8CK5 - chains A and B; structure by X-ray diffraction, 2.10 A resolution.

== Chain A ==
Name: Vitamin D3 receptor A
Organism: Danio rerio
UniProt: Q9PTN2 (VDRA_DANRE); residues 156-453 here = UniProt positions 156-453
Sequence (302 residues; each row starts with the number of its first residue):
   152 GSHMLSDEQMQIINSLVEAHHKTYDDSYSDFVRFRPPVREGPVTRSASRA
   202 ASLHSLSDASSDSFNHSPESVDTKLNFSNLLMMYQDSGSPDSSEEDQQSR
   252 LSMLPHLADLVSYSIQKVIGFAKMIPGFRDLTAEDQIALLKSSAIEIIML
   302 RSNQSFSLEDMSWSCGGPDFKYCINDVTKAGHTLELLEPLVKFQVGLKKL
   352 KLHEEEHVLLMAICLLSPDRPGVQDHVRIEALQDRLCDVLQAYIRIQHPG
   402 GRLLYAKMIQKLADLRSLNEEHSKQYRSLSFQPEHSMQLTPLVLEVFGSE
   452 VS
Not modelled in the structure: 152-153, 191-250, 453
Differences from the reference sequence: expression tag (152-155)
Ligand contacts: 25-nitro derivative of 1,25D3 (UYO; (1R,3S,5Z)-5-[(2E)-2-[(1R,3aS,7aR)-7a-methyl-1-[(2R)-6-methyl-6-nitro-heptan-2-yl]-2,3,3a,5,6,7-hexahydro-1H-inden-4-ylidene]ethylidene]-4-methylidene-cyclohexane-1,3-diol): Y175, Y179, F182, L255, L258, A259, L261, V262, S265, I296, I299, M300, R302, S303, S306, W314, C316, Y323, V328, A331, H333, L337, L341, H423, Y427, L430, L440, V444, F448
UniProt features mapped onto this chain:
  - region: K274 to K292 (Interaction with coactivator LXXLL motif)
  - motif: P442 to S450 (9aaTAD)
  - binding site (calcitriol): Y175, S265, R302, S306, H333, H423
From the paper describing this entry:
  - binding site for 25-nitro derivative of 1,25D3: H333, H423

== Chain B ==
Name: Nuclear receptor coactivator 1
Notes: EC 2.3.1.48
UniProt: Q15788 (NCOA1_HUMAN); numbering as in UniProt (aligned over 686-700)
Sequence (15 residues; row label = number of the first residue in the row):
   686 RHKILHRLLQEGSPS
Not modelled in the structure: 696-700
UniProt features mapped onto this chain:
  - motif: L690 to L694 (LXXLL motif 4)
  - modified residue: S698 (Phosphoserine)
  - mutagenesis: L693 to L694 (Slightly affects interactions with steroid receptors. Abolishes interactions with steroid receptors; when associated with A-636; A-637; A-752 and A-753)

== Chain A / chain B interface ==
Residue-residue contacts (24; chain A residue first):
  I270(A) with L690(B), hydrophobic; L693(B), hydrophobic
  K274(A) with L693(B), hydrogen bond (side chain-backbone); L694(B); Q695(B)
  R280(A) with Q695(B), hydrogen bond
  Q287(A) with L694(B)
  I288(A) with H687(B); L690(B), hydrophobic; H691(B); L694(B), hydrophobic
  L291(A) with L694(B), hydrophobic
  K292(A) with H687(B)
  P442(A) with I689(B)
  L443(A) with I689(B)
  E446(A) with H687(B); K688(B), hydrogen bond (side chain-backbone); I689(B), hydrogen bond (side chain-backbone); L690(B), hydrogen bond (side chain-backbone)
  V447(A) with L690(B), hydrophobic
  E451(A) with R686(B); H687(B)
  V452(A) with R686(B); H687(B)
Interface residues without a listed pair, chain A (16 interface residues in all): Q267, F279, A284

== Summary ==
The interface between chain A and chain B involves 16 residues on one side and 9 on the other, with 5 hydrogen
bonds. Among the polar pairs are K274(A)-L693(B), R280(A)-Q695(B) and E446(A)-K688(B). Bound to chain A:
25-nitro derivative of 1,25D3. The paper reports a binding site for 25-nitro derivative of 1,25D3 at H333(A)
and H423(A).
Chain A is Vitamin D3 receptor A (Danio rerio) and chain B is Nuclear receptor coactivator 1; the structure,
VDR LBD complex with 25-nitro derivative of 1,25D3, was determined by X-ray diffraction together with 8CKC
from the same study.
